Entry 1GUX (X-ray diffraction, 1.85 A resolution); this record covers chains B and E of the 3 polymer chains in the assembly.

# Chain B
Name: Retinoblastoma protein
Organism: Homo sapiens
Notes: fragment: pocket domain
Reference sequence: P06400 (RB_HUMAN); numbering as in UniProt (aligned over 636-787)
Sequence (152 residues; numbered 636 to 787; the number before each row is that of its first residue):
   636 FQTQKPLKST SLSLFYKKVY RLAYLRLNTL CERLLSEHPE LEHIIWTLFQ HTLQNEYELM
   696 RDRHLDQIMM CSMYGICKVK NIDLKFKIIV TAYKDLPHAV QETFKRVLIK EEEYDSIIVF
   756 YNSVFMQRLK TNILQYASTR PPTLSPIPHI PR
Unresolved in the structure: 636-644, 786-787
UniProt features mapped onto this chain:
  - modified residue: Ser780 (Phosphoserine)
  - natural variant: Val654 (V654E: In RB), Leu657 (L657P: In RB), Arg661 (R661W: In RB), Leu662 (L662P: In RB), His673 (H673P: In RB), Gln685 (Q685P: In RB), Cys706 (C706Y: In RB), Cys712 (C712R: In RB)

# Chain E
Name: Oncoprotein
Organism: Human papillomavirus
Sequence (9 residues; each row starts with the number of its first residue):
     1 DLYCYEQLN

# Interface between chain B and chain E
Residue-residue contacts (26):
  Tyr709(B) - Tyr3(E)
  Tyr709(B) - Cys4(E)  hydrogen bond
  Tyr709(B) - Glu6(E)
  Lys713(B) - Asp1(E)
  Lys713(B) - Leu2(E)
  Lys713(B) - Tyr3(E)  hydrogen bond (side chain-backbone)
  Val714(B) - Leu2(E)  hydrophobic
  Lys720(B) - Glu6(E)
  Phe721(B) - Cys4(E)  hydrophobic
  Phe721(B) - Glu6(E)  hydrogen bond (backbone-side chain)
  Lys722(B) - Glu6(E)  hydrogen bond (backbone-side chain)
  Lys722(B) - Asn9(E)
  Phe739(B) - Leu8(E)  hydrophobic
  Lys740(B) - Leu8(E)
  Ile752(B) - Leu8(E)  hydrophobic
  Ile753(B) - Glu6(E)
  Ile753(B) - Leu8(E)  hydrophobic
  Tyr756(B) - Leu2(E)  hydrogen bond (side chain-backbone)
  Tyr756(B) - Cys4(E)  hydrophobic
  Asn757(B) - Tyr3(E)
  Asn757(B) - Cys4(E)  hydrogen bond (side chain-backbone)
  Met761(B) - Leu2(E)  hydrophobic
  Met761(B) - Tyr3(E)  hydrophobic
  Lys765(B) - Leu2(E)
  Ile768(B) - Leu2(E)  hydrophobic
  Leu769(B) - Leu2(E)  hydrophobic
Other interface residues (no listed pair), chain B (19 interface residues in all): Gly710, Val725, Ser751
Other interface residues (no listed pair), chain E (9 interface residues in all): Tyr5, Gln7

# Summary
The interface between chain B and chain E involves 19 residues on one side and 9 on the other; the contacts
include 6 hydrogen bonds. Among the polar pairs are Tyr709(B)-Cys4(E), Lys713(B)-Tyr3(E) and
Phe721(B)-Glu6(E).
Chain B is Retinoblastoma protein (Homo sapiens) and chain E is Oncoprotein (Human papillomavirus); the
structure, Rb pocket bound to E7 lxcxe motif, was determined by X-ray diffraction.
